PDB entry 8Q3M | X-ray diffraction, 2.50 A resolution | chains DDD and III of the 11 polymer chains in the assembly

Chain DDD:
Name: Histone H2B type 1-K
From: Homo sapiens
Reference sequence: O60814 (H2B1K_HUMAN); residues 28-122 here correspond to UniProt positions 32-126 (UniProt number = residue number + 4)
Chain sequence (95 residues; numbered 28 to 122; the number before each row is that of its first residue):
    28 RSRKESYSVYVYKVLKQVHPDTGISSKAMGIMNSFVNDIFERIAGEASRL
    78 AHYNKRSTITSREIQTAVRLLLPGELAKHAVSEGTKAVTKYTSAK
Metal / ion sites: Mg2+: Val45 (shared with 1 residue of chain EEE)

Chain III:
Molecule: 145-nt DNA strand
From: Homo sapiens
Sequence (145 nucleotides; row label = number of the first residue in the row; numbers below 1 keep their minus sign (DA-72 is residue -72)):
   -72 ATCAATATCCACCTGCAGATACTACCAAAAGTGTATTTGGAAACTGCTCC
   -22 ATCAAAAGGCATGTTCAGCTGAATCAGCTGAACATGCCTTTTGATGGAGC
    28 AGTTTCCAAATACACTTTTGGTAGTATCTGCAGGTGGATATTGAT

Interface between chain DDD and chain III:
Contacting residue pairs - 14 pairs, chain DDD then chain III:
  Ser29(DDD) with DT30(III), hydrogen bond to the phosphate
  Arg30(DDD) with DA-44(III), sugar contact
  Tyr39(DDD) with DT-53(III), phosphate contact; DA-52(III), phosphate contact
  Gly50(DDD) with DT-53(III), phosphate contact
  Ile51(DDD) with DT-53(III), phosphate contact
  Ser52(DDD) with DA-54(III), phosphate contact
  Ser53(DDD) with DA-54(III), hydrogen bond to the phosphate
  Arg83(DDD) with DG-33(III), phosphate contact; DA-32(III), salt bridge to the phosphate
  Ser84(DDD) with DG-34(III), hydrogen bond to the phosphate; DG-33(III), hydrogen bond to the phosphate
  Thr85(DDD) with DG-34(III), hydrogen bond to the phosphate; DG-33(III), hydrogen bond to the phosphate
Interface residues without a listed pair, chain DDD (11 interface residues in all): Lys82
Interface residues without a listed pair, chain III (9 interface residues in all): DA-45

In short:
Chain DDD and chain III form an interface of 11 and 9 residues respectively, with 6 hydrogen bonds and 1 salt
bridge. Polar pairs include Ser29(DDD)-DT30(III), Ser53(DDD)-DA-54(III) and Ser84(DDD)-DG-34(III).
Chain DDD is Histone H2B type 1-K and chain III is a 145-nt DNA strand, both from Homo sapiens; the structure,
Structure of Nucleosome Core with a Bound Kaposi Sarcoma Associated Herpesvirus LANA Peptide Having a
Methionine ..., was determined by X-ray diffraction (same publication as 8Q36, 8Q3E and 8Q3X).
